PDB entry 7VP7 | X-ray diffraction, 2.65 A resolution | chains A and D of the 4 polymer chains in the assembly

[Chain A]
Name: Transcription factor TCP10
From: Arabidopsis thaliana
UniProt: O82277 (TCP10_ARATH); residue numbers follow UniProt; this construct covers 1-87
Amino-acid sequence (107 residues; row label = number of the first residue in the row; numbers below 1 keep their minus sign (Met-19 is residue -19)):
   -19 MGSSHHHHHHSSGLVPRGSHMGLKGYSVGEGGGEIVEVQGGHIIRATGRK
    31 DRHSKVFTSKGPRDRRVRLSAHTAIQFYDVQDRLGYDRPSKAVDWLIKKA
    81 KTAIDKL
Disordered / not traced: -19 to 30
Sequence notes: initiating methionine (-19); expression tag (-18 to 0)

[Chain D]
Molecule: 17-nt DNA strand
Sequence (17 nucleotides; row label = number of the first residue in the row; numbers below 1 keep their minus sign (DA-3 is residue -3)):
    -3 ATTATGGGGGGGCCTCT
Disordered / not traced: -3 to 0

[How chain A and chain D interact]
Contacting residue pairs (14; chain A residue first):
  Arg32(A) with DG4(D), base contact; DG5(D), hydrogen bond to the base; DG6(D), base contact
  Arg45(A) with DG4(D), salt bridge to the phosphate
  Arg46(A) with DG6(D), base contact; DG7(D), hydrogen bond to the base; DG8(D), base contact
  Arg48(A) with DC10(D), base contact
  Tyr58(A) with DG6(D), phosphate contact
  Arg68(A) with DG4(D), hydrogen bond to the phosphate; DG5(D), salt bridge to the phosphate
  Pro69(A) with DG5(D), phosphate contact; DG6(D), phosphate contact
  Ser70(A) with DG5(D), phosphate contact
Also at the interface, not in a pair above, chain D (7 interface residues in all): DC9

[Summary]
8 residues of chain A face 7 of chain D across their interface; the contacts include 3 hydrogen bonds and 2
salt bridges. Among the polar pairs are Arg32(A)-DG5(D), Arg46(A)-DG7(D) and Arg68(A)-DG4(D).
Here chain A is Transcription factor TCP10 (Arabidopsis thaliana) and chain D is a 17-nt DNA strand. Entry
7VP7 (Structure of a transcription factor and DNA complex) was determined by X-ray diffraction, deposited
together with 7VP1, 7VP2, 7VP4 and 7VP5.
